PDB entry 6WNB | X-ray diffraction, 2.10 A resolution | chains B and C of the 3 polymer chains in the assembly

# Chain B (and C)
Name: SxtT
From: Microseira wollei
Notes: chain C of this document is another copy of the same molecule, construct and numbering; everything in this record applies to it too
Reference sequence: C3RVQ0 (C3RVQ0_9CYAN); residue numbers follow UniProt; this construct covers 1-334
Amino-acid sequence (334 residues; each row starts with the number of its first residue):
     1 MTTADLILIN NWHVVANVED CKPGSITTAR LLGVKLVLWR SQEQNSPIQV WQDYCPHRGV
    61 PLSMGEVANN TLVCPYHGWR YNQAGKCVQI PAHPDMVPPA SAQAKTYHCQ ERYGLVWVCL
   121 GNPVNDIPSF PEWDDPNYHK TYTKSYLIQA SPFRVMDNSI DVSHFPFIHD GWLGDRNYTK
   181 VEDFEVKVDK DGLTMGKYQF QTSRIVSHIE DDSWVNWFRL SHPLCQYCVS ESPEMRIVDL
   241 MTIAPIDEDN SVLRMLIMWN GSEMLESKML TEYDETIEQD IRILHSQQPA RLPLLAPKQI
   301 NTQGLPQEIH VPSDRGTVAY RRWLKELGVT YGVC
Disordered / not traced: 1, 298-303 (chain C: 204-213, 298-303)
Bound ions: 2Fe-2S cluster Fe: Cys55, His57, Cys74, His77; Fe ion: His164, His169, Asp280
Residues lining bound ligands:
  - 2Fe-2S cluster (FES): Cys55, His57, Arg58, Gly59, Val60, Cys74, Tyr76, His77, Gly78, Trp79
  - U5A ([(2Z,3aS,4R,6Z,10aR)-2,6-diiminooctahydro-1H,8H-pyrrolo[1,2-c]purin-4-yl]methyl carbamate): Ser159, Phe165, Leu173, Phe200, Arg204, Asn216, Gln226, Cys228, Ser230, Asp239, Met255, Tyr273, Thr276, Ile277, Asp280
From the paper describing this entry:
  - binding site for U5A: Gln226, Ser230, Asp239, Met255, Tyr273, Thr276, Asp280
  - specificity-determining residues: Met255, Thr276
  - catalytic residues: Met255, Thr276
  - mutagenesis - T276V: decreased stability in response to substrate
  - mutagenesis - M255Y, M255Y/T276V (41 M-1 s-1): increased catalytic activity on STX

# Chain B / chain C interface
Pairs across the interface (57; chain B residue first):
  Lys35(B) - Gln288(C)
  Gln52(B) - Gly304(C)
  Gln52(B) - Leu305(C)
  Asp53(B) - Gln288(C)
  Tyr54(B) - Gln288(C)
  Tyr54(B) - Leu305(C)  hydrophobic
  Tyr54(B) - Pro306(C)  hydrogen bond (side chain-backbone)
  Pro56(B) - Gln307(C)
  Pro56(B) - Glu308(C)
  Pro56(B) - Ile309(C)  hydrogen bond (backbone-backbone)
  His57(B) - Glu308(C)
  His57(B) - Ile309(C)
  His57(B) - Asp314(C)  salt bridge
  Arg58(B) - Arg154(C)
  Arg58(B) - Gln287(C)  hydrogen bond (backbone-side chain)
  Arg58(B) - Glu308(C)
  Arg58(B) - Ile309(C)  hydrogen bond (side chain-backbone)
  Arg58(B) - His310(C)  hydrogen bond
  Arg58(B) - Asp314(C)  salt bridge
  Arg58(B) - Thr317(C)  hydrogen bond
  Arg58(B) - Arg321(C)
  Gly59(B) - Gln287(C)
  Gly59(B) - Gln288(C)  hydrogen bond (backbone-backbone)
  Val60(B) - Ile283(C)  hydrophobic
  Val60(B) - Gln287(C)
  Val60(B) - Gln288(C)
  Pro61(B) - Ser286(C)
  Pro61(B) - Gln288(C)
  Met64(B) - Arg282(C)  hydrogen bond (backbone-side chain)
  Met64(B) - Ser286(C)
  Pro75(B) - Phe167(C)
  Pro75(B) - Ile168(C)
  Tyr76(B) - Asn158(C)  hydrogen bond
  Tyr76(B) - His164(C)
  Tyr76(B) - Phe167(C)
  Tyr76(B) - Ile283(C)  hydrophobic
  Tyr76(B) - Gln287(C)
  His77(B) - Asp161(C)  salt bridge
  His77(B) - Ser163(C)
  His77(B) - His164(C)
  His77(B) - Phe167(C)
  Gly78(B) - Phe167(C)
  Trp79(B) - Ile309(C)  hydrophobic
  Trp79(B) - Val311(C)  hydrophobic
  Pro91(B) - Phe167(C)  hydrophobic
  Pro91(B) - Thr179(C)  hydrogen bond (backbone-side chain)
  Pro91(B) - Lys180(C)
  Ala92(B) - Thr179(C)
  Ala92(B) - Lys180(C)
  Ala92(B) - Val181(C)  hydrogen bond (backbone-backbone)
  Ala92(B) - Ser313(C)
  His93(B) - Val311(C)
  His93(B) - Pro312(C)
  His93(B) - Ser313(C)  hydrogen bond
  Pro94(B) - Lys180(C)
  Ser101(B) - Ile309(C)
  Ala102(B) - Ile309(C)  hydrophobic
Interface residues without a listed pair, chain B (25 interface residues in all): Ile90, Met96, Pro99
Interface residues without a listed pair, chain C (29 interface residues in all): Asp157

# In short
25 residues of chain B and 29 residues of chain C are in contact, with 12 hydrogen bonds and 3 salt bridges.
Polar contacts include His57(B)-Asp314(C), Arg58(B)-Asp314(C) and His77(B)-Asp161(C). Bound to chain B: 2Fe-2S
cluster and compound U5A. The paper reports catalytic residues Met255(B) and Thr276(B); M255Y and M255Y/T276V
of chain B increase catalytic activity on STX.
Chain B and chain C are both SxtT (Microseira wollei); the structure, Structure of the Rieske non-heme iron
oxygenase SxtT with dideoxysaxitoxin bound, was determined by X-ray diffraction together with 6WN3, 6WNC and
6WND from the same study.
